PDB entry 1ZSQ | X-ray diffraction, 1.82 A resolution | chain A

Chain A:
Molecule: Myotubularin-related protein 2
Organism: Homo sapiens
Notes: EC 3.1.3.-; fragment: PH-GRAM and Phosphatase Domains
UniProt: Q13614 (MTMR2_HUMAN); residue numbers follow UniProt; this construct covers 73-586
Amino-acid sequence (528 residues; each row starts with the number of its first residue):
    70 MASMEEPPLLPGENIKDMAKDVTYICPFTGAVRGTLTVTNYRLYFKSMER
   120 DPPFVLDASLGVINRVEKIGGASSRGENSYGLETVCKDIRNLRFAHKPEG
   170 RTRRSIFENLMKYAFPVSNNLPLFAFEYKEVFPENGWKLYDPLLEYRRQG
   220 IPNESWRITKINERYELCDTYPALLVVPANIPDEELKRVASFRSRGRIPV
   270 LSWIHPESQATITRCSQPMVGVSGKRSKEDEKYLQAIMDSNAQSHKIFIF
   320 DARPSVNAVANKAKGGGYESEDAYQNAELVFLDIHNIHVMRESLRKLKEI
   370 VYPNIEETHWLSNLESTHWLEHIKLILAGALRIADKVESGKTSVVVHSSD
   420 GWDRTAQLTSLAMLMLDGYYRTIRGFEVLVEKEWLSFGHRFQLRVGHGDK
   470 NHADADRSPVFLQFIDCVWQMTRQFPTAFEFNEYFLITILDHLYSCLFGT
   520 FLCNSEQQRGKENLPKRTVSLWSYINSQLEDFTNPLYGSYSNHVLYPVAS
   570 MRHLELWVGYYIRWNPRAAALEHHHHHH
Unresolved in the structure: 70-72, 586-597
Sequence notes: cloning artifact (70-72, 587-591); engineered mutation Ser-417 (Cys in Q13614); expression tag (592-597)
Small-molecule neighbours: PIB (2-(butanoyloxy)-1-{[(hydroxy{[2,3,4,6-tetrahydroxy-5-(phosphonooxy)cyclohexyl]oxy}phosphoryl)oxy]methyl}ethyl butanoate): Gln-286, Arg-322, Asn-326, Ala-329, Asn-330, Lys-333, Asn-355, Ile-356, His-357, Ser-417, Ser-418, Asp-419, Gly-420, Trp-421, Asp-422, Arg-423, Thr-424, Arg-459, Arg-463, Asp-475
UniProt features mapped onto this chain:
  - binding site (a 1,2-diacyl-sn-glycero-3-phospho-(1D-myo-inositol-3,5-bisphosphate)): Asn-330, Asn-355, Ile-356, Ser-418, Asp-419, Gly-420, Trp-421, Asp-422, Arg-423, Arg-459, Arg-463
  - binding site (a 1,2-diacyl-sn-glycero-3-phospho-(1D-myo-inositol-3-phosphate)): Asn-330, Asn-355, Ile-356, Ser-418, Asp-419, Gly-420, Trp-421, Asp-422, Arg-423, Arg-463
  - natural variant: Arg-283 (R283W: In CMT4B1)
  - mutagenesis: Asn-330 (N330D: Decreased phosphatidylinositol-3,5-bisphosphate 3-phosphatase activity. Decreased phosphatidylinositol-3-phosphate phosphatase activity), His-357 (H357N: Decreased phosphatidylinositol-3,5-bisphosphate 3-phosphatase activity. Decreased phosphatidylinositol-3-phosphate phosphatase activity), Asp-419 (D419A: No effect on phosphatidylinositol-3,5-bisphosphate 3-phosphatase activity. Decreased phosphatidylinositol-3-phosphate phosphatase activity), Asp-422 (D422A: Loss of phosphatidylinositol-3,5-bisphosphate 3-phosphatase activity. Loss of phosphatidylinositol-3-phosphate phosphatase activity)
Reported in the primary citation:
  - binding site for PIB: Asn-330, Lys-333, Asn-355, Ile-356, His-357, Ser-418, Trp-421, Arg-423, Arg-459, Arg-463
  - specificity-determining residues: Trp-421, Arg-463 (proposed by the authors, not directly observed)
  - catalytic residues: Asp-422
  - mutagenesis - C417S, D422A: abolished catalytic activity (citing earlier work)

Summary:
Bound to chain A: compound PIB. UniProt lists 11 residues binding
1,2-diacyl-sn-glycero-3-phospho-(1D-myo-inositol-3,5-bisphosphate), 10 residues binding
1,2-diacyl-sn-glycero-3-phospho-(1D-myo-inositol-3-phosphate) and 4 mutagenesis sites. The paper reports the
catalytic residue Asp-422; C417S and D422A abolish catalytic activity.
Chain A is Myotubularin-related protein 2 (Homo sapiens); the structure, Crystal Structure of MTMR2 in complex
with phosphatidylinositol 3-phosphate, was determined by X-ray diffraction together with 1ZVR from the same
study.
